4TWF - chains B and C of the 5 polymer chains in the assembly; structure by X-ray diffraction, 3.90 A resolution.

# Chain B (and C)
Molecule: Cys-loop ligand-gated ion channel
From: Dickeya chrysanthemi
Notes: chain C of this document is another copy of the same molecule, construct and numbering; everything in this record applies to it too
UniProt: P0C7B7 (ELIC_DICCH); the construct has insertions or renumbered stretches relative to UniProt, so the offset changes along the chain: 11-163 = UniProt 11-163; 165-317 = UniProt 164-316
Chain sequence (307 residues; each row starts with the number of its first residue):
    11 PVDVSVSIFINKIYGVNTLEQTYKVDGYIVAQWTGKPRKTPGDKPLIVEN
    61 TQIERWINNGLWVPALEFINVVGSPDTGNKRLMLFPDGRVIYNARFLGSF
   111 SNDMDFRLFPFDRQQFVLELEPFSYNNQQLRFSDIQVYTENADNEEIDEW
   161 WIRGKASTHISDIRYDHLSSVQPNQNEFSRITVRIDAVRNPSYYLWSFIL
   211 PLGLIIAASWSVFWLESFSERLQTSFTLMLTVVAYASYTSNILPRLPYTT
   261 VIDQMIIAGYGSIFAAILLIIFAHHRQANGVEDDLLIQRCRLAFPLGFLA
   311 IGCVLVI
Sequence notes: conflict Ala152 (Ile in P0C7B7), Asn289 (Met288 in P0C7B7); insertion (164); engineered mutation Ser247 (Phe246 in P0C7B7)
Small-molecule neighbours:
  - Bromomemantine (BR7), molecule 1: Phe19, Tyr38, Asn103
  - Bromomemantine (BR7), molecule 2: Glu77, Ile79, Glu131, Pro132, Phe133, Tyr175, Phe188
What the authors report for this chain:
  - binding site for Bromomemantine: Tyr38, Phe133, Phe188

# How chain B and chain C interact
Contacting residue pairs (81; chain B residue first):
  Lys22(B) - Glu30(C)
  Lys22(B) - Ser111(C)
  Tyr24(B) - Glu30(C)
  Tyr24(B) - Val82(C)
  Asp36(B) - Val81(C)
  Tyr38(B) - Glu77(C)  hydrogen bond
  Tyr38(B) - Ile79(C)
  Ile57(B) - Ser134(C)
  Ile57(B) - Tyr135(C)  hydrophobic
  Glu59(B) - Val73(C)
  Glu59(B) - Ala75(C)  hydrogen bond (side chain-backbone)
  Glu59(B) - Ser134(C)  hydrogen bond
  Thr61(B) - Glu64(C)
  Gln62(B) - Ile67(C)
  Gln62(B) - Asn68(C)  hydrogen bond
  Asp86(B) - Gly83(C)
  Asp86(B) - Ser84(C)  hydrogen bond
  Asn89(B) - Glu77(C)
  Asn89(B) - Phe133(C)
  Lys90(B) - Phe133(C)
  Arg91(B) - Phe133(C)
  Arg91(B) - Ser134(C)
  Arg99(B) - Ser180(C)  hydrogen bond
  Arg105(B) - Glu77(C)  salt bridge
  Arg105(B) - Phe78(C)  hydrogen bond (side chain-backbone)
  Arg105(B) - Ile79(C)  hydrogen bond (side chain-backbone)
  Arg105(B) - Val81(C)  hydrogen bond (side chain-backbone)
  Leu107(B) - Val82(C)  hydrophobic
  Leu107(B) - Gly83(C)
  Tyr148(B) - His177(C)
  Glu156(B) - Arg117(C)
  Ile157(B) - Gln31(C)
  Ile157(B) - Asp115(C)
  Ile157(B) - Arg117(C)
  Ile157(B) - Tyr258(C)
  Asp158(B) - Gln31(C)  hydrogen bond
  Glu159(B) - Leu29(C)
  Glu159(B) - Pro257(C)
  Asn200(B) - Pro257(C)
  Ser202(B) - Pro257(C)  hydrogen bond (side chain-backbone)
  Tyr203(B) - Leu256(C)
  Tyr203(B) - Pro257(C)
  Tyr203(B) - Tyr258(C)
  Trp206(B) - Ile267(C)
  Ser207(B) - Thr259(C)
  Ser207(B) - Asp263(C)
  Leu210(B) - Ile267(C)  hydrophobic
  Pro211(B) - Tyr270(C)  hydrophobic
  Leu214(B) - Phe274(C)
  Ile215(B) - Met239(C)  hydrophobic
  Ala217(B) - Phe274(C)  hydrophobic
  Ala218(B) - Phe236(C)
  Ala218(B) - Phe274(C)
  Ser221(B) - Leu232(C)
  Ser221(B) - Phe236(C)
  Ser221(B) - Ile277(C)
  Ser221(B) - Ile281(C)
  Trp224(B) - Phe228(C)
  Trp224(B) - Ile281(C)
  Trp224(B) - His285(C)  hydrogen bond (backbone-side chain)
  Leu225(B) - Phe228(C)  hydrophobic
  Leu225(B) - Leu232(C)  hydrophobic
  Glu226(B) - His284(C)  salt bridge
  Glu226(B) - His285(C)  salt bridge
  Glu230(B) - Ser229(C)  hydrogen bond
  Thr234(B) - Gln233(C)
  Thr234(B) - Phe236(C)
  Thr237(B) - Phe236(C)
  Leu238(B) - Phe236(C)  hydrophobic
  Leu240(B) - Leu240(C)  hydrophobic
  Thr241(B) - Leu240(C)
  Ala244(B) - Leu240(C)  hydrophobic
  Ala244(B) - Val243(C)
  Tyr245(B) - Val243(C)
  Tyr248(B) - Ala246(C)  hydrophobic
  Tyr248(B) - Ser247(C)
  Tyr248(B) - Ser250(C)
  Tyr248(B) - Tyr270(C)
  Asn251(B) - Asn251(C)  hydrogen bond
  Ile252(B) - Ser250(C)
  Arg301(B) - Ile281(C)
Also at the interface, not in a pair above, chain B (57 interface residues in all): Val40, Gln42, Asn60, Thr87, Gly88, Phe95, Ile101, Asn103, Asn154, Val222
Also at the interface, not in a pair above, chain C (54 interface residues in all): Pro74, Asp113, Ser179, Thr237, Gly271, Arg286, Gly290

# Summary
Chain B and chain C form an interface of 57 and 54 residues respectively; the contacts include 14 hydrogen
bonds and 3 salt bridges. Polar pairs include Arg105(B)-Glu77(C), Glu226(B)-His284(C) and Glu226(B)-His285(C).
Chain B binds Bromomemantine. The paper reports a binding site for Bromomemantine at Tyr38(B), Phe133(B) and
Phe188(B).
Chain B and chain C are both Cys-loop ligand-gated ion channel (Dickeya chrysanthemi); the structure, X-ray
structure of a pentameric ligand gated ion channel from Erwinia chrysanthemi (ELIC) in complex with ..., was
determined by X-ray diffraction together with 4TWD and 4TWH from the same study.
